Entry 7FFQ (electron microscopy, 3.50 A resolution); this record covers chains G and Q of the 12 polymer chains in the assembly.

Chain G:
Name: Spike glycoprotein E1
Organism: Venezuelan equine encephalitis virus (strain TC-83)
UniProt: P05674 (POLS_EEVV8); residues 1-442 here correspond to UniProt positions 813-1254 (UniProt number = residue number + 812)
Sequence (442 residues; numbered 1 to 442; the number before each row is that of its first residue):
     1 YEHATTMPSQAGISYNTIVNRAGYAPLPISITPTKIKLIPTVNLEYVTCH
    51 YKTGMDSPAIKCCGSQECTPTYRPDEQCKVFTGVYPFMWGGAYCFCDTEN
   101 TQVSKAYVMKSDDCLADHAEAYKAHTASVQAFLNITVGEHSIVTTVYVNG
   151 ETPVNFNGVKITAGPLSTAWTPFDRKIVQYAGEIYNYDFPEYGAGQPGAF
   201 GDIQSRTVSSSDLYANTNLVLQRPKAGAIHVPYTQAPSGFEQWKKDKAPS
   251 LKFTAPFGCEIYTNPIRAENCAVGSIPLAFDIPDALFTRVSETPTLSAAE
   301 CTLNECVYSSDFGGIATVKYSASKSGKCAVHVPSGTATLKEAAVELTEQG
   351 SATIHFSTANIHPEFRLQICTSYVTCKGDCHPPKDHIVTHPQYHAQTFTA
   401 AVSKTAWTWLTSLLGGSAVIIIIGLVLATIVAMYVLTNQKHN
Disordered / not traced: 441-442
Disulfides: Cys62-Cys94, Cys63-Cys96, Cys259-Cys271, Cys301-Cys376, Cys306-Cys380, Cys328-Cys370
Curated features (UniProtKB/Swiss-Prot):
  - region: Val84 to Thr101 (E1 fusion peptide loop)
  - glycosylation: Asn134 (N-linked (GlcNAc...) asparagine)

Chain Q:
Name: Spike glycoprotein E2
Organism: Venezuelan equine encephalitis virus (strain TC-83)
UniProt: P05674 (POLS_EEVV8); residues 1-423 here correspond to UniProt positions 335-757 (UniProt number = residue number + 334)
Sequence (423 residues; numbered 1 to 423; the number before each row is that of its first residue):
     1 STEELFNEYKLTRPYMARCIRCAVGSCHSPIAIEAVKSDGHDGYVRLQTS
    51 SQYGLDSSGNLKGRTMRYDMHGTIKEIPLHQVSLYTSRPCHIVDGHGYFL
   101 LARCPAGDSITMEFKKDSVRHSCSVPYEVKFNPVGRELYTHPPEHGVEQA
   151 CQVYAHDAQNRGAYVEMHLPGSEVDSSLVSLSGSSVTVTPPDGTSALVEC
   201 ECGGTKISETINKTKQFSQCTKKEQCRAYRLQNDKWVYNSDKLPKAAGAT
   251 LKGKLHVPFLLADGKCTVPLAPEPMITFGFRSVSLKLHPKNPTYLITRQL
   301 ADEPHYTHELISEPAVRNFTVTEKGWEFVWGNHPPKRFWAQETAPGNPHG
   351 LPHEVITHYYHRYPMSTILGLSICAAIATVSVAASTWLFCRSRVACLTPY
   401 RLTPNARIPFCLAVLCCARTARA
Disordered / not traced: 56-60, 420-423
Disulfides: Cys19-Cys123, Cys22-Cys27, Cys90-Cys104, Cys200-Cys226, Cys202-Cys220
Curated features (UniProtKB/Swiss-Prot):
  - site: Tyr44 (Interaction with host receptor LDLRAD3), Val93 (Interaction with host receptor LDLRAD3), Val153 (Interaction with host receptor LDLRAD3), Ala155 (Interaction with host receptor LDLRAD3), His156 (Interaction with host receptor LDLRAD3), Ala262 (Interaction with host receptor LDLRAD3), Ala423 (Cleavage)
  - lipidation (S-palmitoyl cysteine): Cys396, Cys416, Cys417
  - glycosylation (N-linked (GlcNAc...) asparagine): Asn212, Asn318

How chain G and chain Q interact:
Residue-residue contacts - 18 pairs, chain G then chain Q:
  Gln196(G) - Lys286(Q)
  Pro197(G) - Met275(Q)  hydrophobic
  Pro197(G) - His288(Q)  hydrogen bond (backbone-side chain)
  Gly198(G) - His288(Q)
  Asn218(G) - Glu273(Q)  hydrogen bond (side chain-backbone)
  Val220(G) - Glu273(Q)
  Gln222(G) - Leu270(Q)
  Lys225(G) - Glu148(Q)
  Lys225(G) - Thr267(Q)
  His230(G) - His145(Q)
  Pro232(G) - His145(Q)
  Tyr233(G) - His145(Q)  hydrogen bond (backbone-side chain)
  Thr234(G) - Leu270(Q)
  Thr234(G) - Ala271(Q)
  Thr234(G) - Pro272(Q)
  Gln235(G) - Pro272(Q)
  Pro237(G) - His288(Q)
  Gln242(G) - Pro314(Q)
Interface residues without a listed pair, chain G (15 interface residues in all): Ala236
Interface residues without a listed pair, chain Q (12 interface residues in all): Pro289

Summary:
Chain G and chain Q form an interface of 15 and 12 residues respectively, with 3 hydrogen bonds. Among the
polar pairs are Pro197(G)-His288(Q), Asn218(G)-Glu273(Q) and Tyr233(G)-His145(Q).
Here chain G is Spike glycoprotein E1 and chain Q is Spike glycoprotein E2, both from Venezuelan equine
encephalitis virus (strain TC-83). Entry 7FFQ (Cryo-EM structure of VEEV VLP at the 2-fold axes) was
determined by electron microscopy, deposited together with 7FFE, 7FFF, 7FFL, 7FFN and 7FFO.
